Entry 3C2O (X-ray diffraction, 2.30 A resolution); this record covers chain A.

Chain A:
Protein: Nicotinate-nucleotide pyrophosphorylase
From: Saccharomyces cerevisiae
Notes: EC 2.4.2.19
UniProtKB: P43619 (NADC_YEAST); residues 2-295 here = UniProt positions 2-295
Sequence (294 residues; row label = number of the first residue in the row):
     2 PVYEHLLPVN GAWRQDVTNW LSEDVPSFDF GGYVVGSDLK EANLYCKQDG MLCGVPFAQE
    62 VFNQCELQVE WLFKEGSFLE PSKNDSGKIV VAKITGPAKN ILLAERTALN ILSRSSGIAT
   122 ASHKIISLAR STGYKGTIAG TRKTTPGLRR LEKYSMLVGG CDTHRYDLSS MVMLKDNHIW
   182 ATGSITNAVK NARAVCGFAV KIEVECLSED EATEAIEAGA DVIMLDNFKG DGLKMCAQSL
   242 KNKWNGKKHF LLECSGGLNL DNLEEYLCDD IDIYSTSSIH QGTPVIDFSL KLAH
Disordered / not traced: 229-249, 261-267, 295
Ligand contacts: quinolinic acid (NTM): Arg107, Gly141, Thr142, Arg143, Lys144, His165, Arg166, Met174, Glu254, Ser256, Ser276
Swiss-Prot annotation at these positions:
  - binding site (substrate): Arg107, Thr142 to Lys144, Arg166, Lys176, Glu206, Asp227, Ser256 to Gly258

Summary:
Chain A binds quinolinic acid. From UniProt: 11 substrate-binding residues.
Chain A is Nicotinate-nucleotide pyrophosphorylase (Saccharomyces cerevisiae); the structure, Crystal
structure of the quinolinate phosphoribosyl transferase (BNA6) from Sachharomyces cerevisiae complexed with
quinolinate, was determined by X-ray diffraction, deposited together with 3C2F, 3C2R and 3C2E.
